PDB entry 8EUY | electron microscopy, 3.00 A resolution | chains 1 and N of the 40 polymer chains in the assembly

== Chain 1 ==
Molecule: 3497-nt RNA strand
Source organism: Schizosaccharomyces pombe
Sequence (3497 nucleotides; numbered 1 to 3497 plus 1 insertion-coded residue; 1 number in that range is skipped by the numbering (no residue carries it; nothing is unmodelled there); the number before each row is that of its first residue):
     1 AUUUGACCUCAAAUCAGGUAGGACUACGCGCUGAACUUAAGCAUAUCAAU
    51 AAGCGCAGGAAAAGAAAAUAACCAUGAUUCCCUCAGUAACGGCGAGUGAA
   101 GCGGGAAAAGCUCAAAUUUGAAAUCUGGCAACAUUUCUUUUGUUGUCCGA
   151 GUUGUAAUUUCAAGAAGCUGCUUUGAGUGUAGACGAUCGGUCUAAGUUCC
   201 UUGGAACAGGACGUCAGAGAGGGUGAGAACCCCGUCUUUGGUCGAUUGGA
   251 UAUGCCAUAUAAAGCGCUUUCGAAGAGUCGAGUUGUUUGGGAAUGCAGCU
   301 CUAAAUGGGUGGUAAAUUUCAUCUAAAGCUAAAUAUUGGCGAGAGACCGA
   351 UAGCGAACAAGUAGAGUGAUCGAAAGAUGAAAAGAACUUUGAAAAGAGAG
   401 UUAAAUAGUACGUGAAAUUGCUGAAAGGGAAGCAUUGGAAAUCAGUCUUA
   451 CCUGGGUGAGAUCAGUAGUCUCUUCGCGAGACUAUGCACUCUGAACCUGU
   501 GGUAGGUCAGCAUCAGUUUUCGGGGGCGGAAAAAGAAUAAGGGAAGGUGG
   551 CUUUCCGGGUUCUGCCUGGGGAGUGUUUAUAG
  582A C
   583 CC
   586 UUGUUGUAAUACGUCCACUGGGGACUGAGGACUGCGGCUUCGUGCCAAGG
   636 AUGCUGACAUAAUGGUUUUCAAUGGCCCGUCUUGAAACACGGACCAAGGA
   686 GUCUAGCAUCUAUGCGAGUGUUUGGGUGAUGAAAACCCAUCCGCGAAAUG
   736 AAAGUGAAUGCAGGUGGGAACGCCCUUGUGGCGUGCACCAUCGACCGACC
   786 CGGAAGUUUGUCAAUGGAAGGGUUUGAGUAAGAGCAUAGCUGUUGGGACC
   836 CGAAAGAUGGUGAACUAUGCCUGAAUAGGGUGAAGCCAGAGGAAACUCUG
   886 GUGGAGGCUCGUAGAGAUUCUGACGUGCAAAUCGAUCUUCAAAUUUGGGU
   936 AUAGGGGCGAAAGACUAAUCGAACCAUCUAGUAGCUGGUUCCUGCCGAAG
   986 UUUCCCUCAGGAUAGCAGAAACUCAGAUCAGUUUUAUGAGGUAAAGCGAA
  1036 UGAUUAGAGGUCUUGGGGAAGGAAUUUCCUCAACCUAUUCUCAAACUUUA
  1086 AAUAUGUAAGACGCCCUUGUCGCUUAAUUGGACGUGGGCCAUCGAAUGAG
  1136 AGUUUCUAGUGGGCCAUUUUUGGUAAGCAGAACUGGCGAUGCGGGAUGAA
  1186 CCGAACGUGAGGUUAAGGUGCCGGAAUGUACGCUCAUCAGACACCAGAAA
  1236 AGGUGUUAGUUCAUCUAGACAGCAGGACGGUGGCCAUGGAAGUCGGAAUC
  1286 CGCUAAGGAGUGUGUAACAACUCACCUGCCGAAUGAACUAGCCCUGAAAA
  1336 UGGAUGGCGCUUAAGCGUACUACCCAUACCUCACCGUCUGGGUUAGCUUU
  1386 GAGAAGCUCAGACGAGUAGGCAGGCGUGGAGGUUUGUGACGAAGCCUUGG
  1436 GCGUGAGCCUGGGUCGAACAGCCUCUAGUGCAGAUCUUGGUGGAAGUAGC
  1486 AAAUAUUCAAAUGAGAACUUUGAAGACUGAAGUGGGGAAAGGUUCCAUGU
  1536 GAACAGCAGUUGGACAUGGGUUAGUCGAUCCUAAGAGAUAGGGAAGCUCC
  1586 GUAUGAAAGUUGCACGAUUUUUCGUGCCUCCUAUCGAAAGGGAAUCCGGU
  1636 UAAUAUUCCGGAACCAGAAGGUGGAAUCAACACGGCAACGUAAAUGAAGU
  1686 UGGAGACGUCGGCGGGAGCCCUGGGAAGAGUUCUCUUUUCUUUUUAACAA
  1736 ACCAUUGAACUACCCUGAAAUCGGUUUAUCCGGAGCUAGGGUAUGGUGUU
  1786 UGGAAGAGUUCAGCGCCUCAUGCUGAAUCCGGUGCGCUCUCGACGGCCCU
  1836 UGAAAAUCCAACGGAAGAAUGGACCUUCGGGUCCUUGUUUUCACAUCUGG
  1886 UCGUACUCAUAACCGCAGCAGGUCUCCAAGGUGAACAGCCUCUAGUUGAU
  1936 AGAACAAUGUAGAUAAGGGAAGUCGGCAAAAUGGAUCCGUAACUUCGGGA
  1986 UAAGGAUUGGCUCUAAGGGUUGGGUACGUUGGGCCUUGGAACCUGAACGG
  2036 UUGCUGGACUGAGCGUGGACCGAUGUCUUUUCUCGCCUUUCGGGGUGAGA
  2086 AGGGAUGUUGGACCUGCUUGGACCUUGGCGGCCGGGAAGUCCUUGGUCGG
  2136 GCUUUUCUCCUUCUCGGGGAUUAUGCUCUUACUGGCGUACGUUUAACAAC
  2186 CAACUUAGAACUGGUACGGACAAGGGGAAUCUGACUGUCUAAUUAAAACA
  2236 UAGCAUUGCGAUGGCCAGAAAGUGGUGUUGACGCAAUGUGAUUUCUGCCC
  2286 AGUGCUCUGAAUGUCAAAGUGAAGAAAUUCAACCAAGCGCGGGUAAACGG
  2336 CGGGAGUAACUAUGACUCUCUUAAGGUAGCCAAAUGCCUCGUCAUCUAAC
  2386 UAGUGACGCGCAUGAAUGGAUUAACGAGAUUCCCACUGUCCCUAUCUACU
  2436 AUCUAGCGAAACCACAGCCUGGGGAACGGGCCAGGCAAAAUCAGCGGGGA
  2486 AAGAAGACCCUGUUGAGCUUGACUCUAGUUUGACAUUGUGAAGAGACAUA
  2536 GAGGGUGUAGGAUAAGUGGGAGUAUGUUUCGGCAUACGCCGGUGAAAUAC
  2586 CACUACCUUUAUCGUUUCUUUACUUAAUCAAUGAAGCGGAAUUGGGAUUU
  2636 AUUUCCCAUAUUCUAGCGUUAAAGUUUCUUCGCGAACUGAUCCGCGUUGA
  2686 UGACAUUGUCAGGUGGGGAGUUUGGCUGGGGCGGCACAUCUGUUAAAAGA
  2736 UAACGCAGGUGUCCUAAGGGGGACUCAUCGAGAACAGAAAUCUCGAGUAG
  2786 AAUAAAAGGGUAAAAGUCCCCUUGAUUUUGAUUUUCAGUGUGAAUACAAA
  2836 CCAUGAAAGUGUGGCCUAUCGAUCCUUUGUUCCCUCGAAAUUUGAGGACA
  2886 GAGGUGCCAGAAAAGUUACCACAGGGAUAACUGGCUUGUGGCAGCCAAGC
  2936 GUUCAUAGCGACGUUGCUUUUUGAUUCUUCGAUGUCGGCUCUUCCUAUCA
  2986 UACCGAAGCAGAAUUCGGUAAGCGUUGGAUUGUUCACCCACUAAUAGGGA
  3036 ACGUGAGCUGGGUUUAGACCGUCGUGAGACAGGUUAGUUUUACCCUACUG
  3086 AUGAAGUGUCGUCGCAAUGGUAAUUCAACUUAGUACGAGAGGAACCGUUG
  3136 AUUCAGAUCAUUGGUAUUUGCGGCUGCCUGACAAGGCAAUGCCGCGGAGC
  3186 UAUCAUCUGCUGGAUAACGGCUGAACGCCUCUAAGCCAGAAUCCGUGCCA
  3236 GAAAGCGACGAUUUUUUGGUCCGCAUGAUUUAUAUGUAUAAAAAUAGAGG
  3286 UAGGACUUGUUCCUACUCUCCUGUAUCGUAGAAGAUGGGCGAUGGUUGAU
  3336 GAAACGGAAGUGUUUUAUUGACUUGUCCAUGAAAUUCCAUUGAAAUCUUG
  3386 UGCGGAAUCGAAUCCAUUGCAUACGACUUUAAUGUGGAACGGGGUAUUGU
  3436 AAGCAGUAGAGUAGCCUUGUUGUUACGAUCUGCUGAGAUUAAGCCUUUGU
  3486 UCCCAAGAUUUG
Unresolved in the structure: 1-2, 37-47, 92-93, 288-293, 315-318, 474-476, 552-572, 582A, 733-748, 775-815, 849-955, 991-994, 1026-1087, 1095-1129, 1228-1231, 1249-1318, 1332-1340, 1486-2436, 2471-3093, 3157-3178, 3247-3252, 3262-3268, 3290-3297, 3376-3384, 3435-3470, 3476-3479
Sequence notes: conflict U3196 (C6346 in 157310483)

== Chain N ==
Molecule: 60S ribosomal protein L15-A
Source organism: Schizosaccharomyces pombe
UniProtKB: O74895 (RL15A_SCHPO); numbering as in UniProt (aligned over 1-201)
Chain sequence (201 residues; each row starts with the number of its first residue):
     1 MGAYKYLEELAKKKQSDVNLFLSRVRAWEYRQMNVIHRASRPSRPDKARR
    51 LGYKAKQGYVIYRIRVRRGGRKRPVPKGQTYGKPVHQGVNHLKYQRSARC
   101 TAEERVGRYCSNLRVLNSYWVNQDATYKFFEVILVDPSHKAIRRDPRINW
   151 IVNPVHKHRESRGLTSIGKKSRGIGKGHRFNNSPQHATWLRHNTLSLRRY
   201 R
Unresolved in the structure: 1, 70-95, 181-188

== Interface between chain 1 and chain N ==
Contacting residue pairs (148):
  U9(1) - Ser40(N)  phosphate contact
  G18(1) - Asn112(N)  base contact
  G18(1) - Ser138(N)  sugar contact
  U19(1) - Asn112(N)  sugar contact
  U19(1) - Ser138(N)  sugar contact
  A20(1) - Ser111(N)  hydrogen bond to the sugar
  C29(1) - Arg162(N)  hydrogen bond to the sugar
  C29(1) - Arg172(N)  hydrogen bond to the phosphate
  G30(1) - Ser161(N)  hydrogen bond to the sugar
  G30(1) - Arg162(N)  sugar contact
  G30(1) - Arg172(N)  salt bridge to the phosphate
  C31(1) - Arg96(N)  phosphate contact
  U32(1) - Arg96(N)  phosphate contact
  A49(1) - Trp189(N)  hydrogen bond to the phosphate
  U50(1) - Trp189(N)  phosphate contact
  G55(1) - Ser161(N)  hydrogen bond to the base
  C56(1) - Lys157(N)  hydrogen bond to the sugar
  C56(1) - His158(N)  phosphate contact
  C56(1) - Ser161(N)  sugar contact
  C56(1) - Arg162(N)  hydrogen bond to the sugar
  A57(1) - Pro154(N)  phosphate contact
  A57(1) - Val155(N)  sugar contact
  A57(1) - Lys157(N)  phosphate contact
  A57(1) - His158(N)  phosphate contact
  A57(1) - Arg162(N)  sugar contact
  G58(1) - Pro154(N)  phosphate contact
  G58(1) - Val155(N)  sugar contact
  G58(1) - Lys157(N)  salt bridge to the phosphate
  A61(1) - Val155(N)  sugar contact
  A61(1) - Arg162(N)  phosphate contact
  A62(1) - Val155(N)  phosphate contact
  A62(1) - Arg162(N)  salt bridge to the phosphate
  A62(1) - Leu164(N)  phosphate contact
  A62(1) - Arg172(N)  hydrogen bond to the phosphate
  A63(1) - Leu164(N)  phosphate contact
  A63(1) - Lys169(N)  phosphate contact
  A63(1) - Arg172(N)  salt bridge to the phosphate
  G64(1) - Lys169(N)  salt bridge to the phosphate
  G64(1) - Ile174(N)  phosphate contact
  G64(1) - Lys176(N)  phosphate contact
  A65(1) - Lys176(N)  salt bridge to the phosphate
  A66(1) - Lys176(N)  hydrogen bond to the sugar
  A68(1) - Lys176(N)  sugar contact
  A68(1) - Gly177(N)  phosphate contact
  A68(1) - His178(N)  phosphate contact
  U69(1) - Gly177(N)  phosphate contact
  U69(1) - His178(N)  salt bridge to the phosphate
  A77(1) - Lys176(N)  hydrogen bond to the sugar
  C80(1) - Arg191(N)  salt bridge to the phosphate
  C81(1) - Arg191(N)  salt bridge to the phosphate
  C82(1) - Ser196(N)  phosphate contact
  C82(1) - Arg198(N)  phosphate contact
  U83(1) - Arg198(N)  salt bridge to the phosphate
  G86(1) - His192(N)  base contact
  G98(1) - His192(N)  salt bridge to the phosphate
  A99(1) - His192(N)  salt bridge to the phosphate
  U112(1) - Arg147(N)  hydrogen bond to the phosphate
  C113(1) - Arg147(N)  salt bridge to the phosphate
  A114(1) - Arg49(N)  salt bridge to the phosphate
  A114(1) - Arg50(N)  sugar contact
  A114(1) - Lys54(N)  salt bridge to the phosphate
  A115(1) - Tyr4(N)  phosphate contact
  A115(1) - Lys5(N)  sugar contact
  A115(1) - Arg49(N)  salt bridge to the phosphate
  A116(1) - Gly2(N)  phosphate contact
  U117(1) - Gly2(N)  hydrogen bond to the phosphate
  C125(1) - Ala141(N)  sugar contact
  U126(1) - Gln57(N)  sugar contact
  U126(1) - His139(N)  hydrogen bond to the sugar
  U126(1) - Lys140(N)  phosphate contact
  U126(1) - Ala141(N)  sugar contact
  U126(1) - Arg144(N)  salt bridge to the phosphate
  G127(1) - Lys140(N)  phosphate contact
  G127(1) - Arg144(N)  salt bridge to the phosphate
  A150(1) - Gln57(N)  hydrogen bond to the sugar
  G151(1) - Ala55(N)  sugar contact
  U152(1) - Arg41(N)  salt bridge to the phosphate
  U153(1) - Arg41(N)  hydrogen bond to the sugar
  G154(1) - Tyr4(N)  hydrogen bond to the phosphate
  G154(1) - Arg49(N)  hydrogen bond to the sugar
  G154(1) - Ala55(N)  sugar contact
  U155(1) - Arg49(N)  salt bridge to the phosphate
  U155(1) - Lys54(N)  salt bridge to the phosphate
  U155(1) - Ala55(N)  hydrogen bond to the phosphate
  U155(1) - Lys56(N)  phosphate contact
  A156(1) - Lys54(N)  salt bridge to the phosphate
  A156(1) - Lys56(N)  salt bridge to the phosphate
  A156(1) - Asp145(N)  phosphate contact
  A157(1) - Arg147(N)  salt bridge to the phosphate
  A273(1) - Lys5(N)  sugar contact
  A274(1) - Lys5(N)  salt bridge to the phosphate
  G275(1) - Arg50(N)  hydrogen bond to the base
  A276(1) - Ala11(N)  hydrogen bond to the sugar
  A276(1) - Lys12(N)  salt bridge to the phosphate
  A276(1) - Lys14(N)  hydrogen bond to the sugar
  A276(1) - Lys47(N)  salt bridge to the phosphate
  A276(1) - Arg50(N)  salt bridge to the phosphate
  G277(1) - Lys14(N)  salt bridge to the phosphate
  G277(1) - Gln15(N)  hydrogen bond to the base
  G277(1) - Arg44(N)  salt bridge to the phosphate
  G277(1) - Lys47(N)  salt bridge to the phosphate
  G277(1) - Trp120(N)  sugar contact
  G277(1) - Gln123(N)  base contact
  U278(1) - Lys170(N)  phosphate contact
  C279(1) - Lys170(N)  salt bridge to the phosphate
  G280(1) - Arg179(N)  salt bridge to the phosphate
  U294(1) - Arg179(N)  salt bridge to the phosphate
  G295(1) - Gly173(N)  sugar contact
  G295(1) - Arg179(N)  salt bridge to the phosphate
  C296(1) - Lys170(N)  sugar contact
  C296(1) - Ser171(N)  sugar contact
  A297(1) - Arg96(N)  phosphate contact
  A297(1) - Ser97(N)  phosphate contact
  A297(1) - Ser171(N)  phosphate contact
  G298(1) - Gly69(N)  phosphate contact
  G298(1) - Arg96(N)  sugar contact
  G298(1) - Ser97(N)  phosphate contact
  G298(1) - Ala98(N)  hydrogen bond to the phosphate
  C299(1) - Arg68(N)  salt bridge to the phosphate
  C299(1) - Gly69(N)  phosphate contact
  U300(1) - Arg68(N)  salt bridge to the phosphate
  U302(1) - Gln15(N)  hydrogen bond to the phosphate
  U310(1) - His178(N)  hydrogen bond to the phosphate
  U310(1) - Arg179(N)  salt bridge to the phosphate
  G311(1) - His178(N)  salt bridge to the phosphate
  A327(1) - Lys47(N)  salt bridge to the phosphate
  A327(1) - Arg50(N)  sugar contact
  A327(1) - Leu51(N)  hydrogen bond to the sugar
  A327(1) - Arg99(N)  salt bridge to the phosphate
  A327(1) - Asn117(N)  hydrogen bond to the sugar
  A327(1) - Ser166(N)  hydrogen bond to the phosphate
  G328(1) - Trp150(N)  sugar contact
  G328(1) - Arg159(N)  phosphate contact
  G328(1) - Ser166(N)  hydrogen bond to the phosphate
  C329(1) - Trp150(N)  sugar contact
  C329(1) - Arg159(N)  salt bridge to the phosphate
  U330(1) - His156(N)  salt bridge to the phosphate
  U334(1) - Arg191(N)  sugar contact
  U689(1) - Leu197(N)  sugar contact
  U689(1) - Arg201(N)  hydrogen bond to the phosphate
  A690(1) - Leu197(N)  sugar contact
  A690(1) - Arg201(N)  salt bridge to the phosphate
  U707(1) - Tyr200(N)  stacking on the base
  U708(1) - Arg198(N)  salt bridge to the phosphate
  A718(1) - Arg199(N)  hydrogen bond to the phosphate
  A719(1) - Arg199(N)  salt bridge to the phosphate
  A719(1) - Tyr200(N)  phosphate contact
  A720(1) - Tyr200(N)  phosphate contact
Also at the interface, not in a pair above, chain 1 (85 interface residues in all): G28, A67, U78, G149, A303, A304, G309, A326
Also at the interface, not in a pair above, chain N (78 interface residues in all): Ala3, Glu8, Lys13, Lys128, Gly163, Thr165, Ile167, Gly175, Phe180, Leu190, Asn193, Leu195

== Summary ==
85 residues of chain 1 face 78 of chain N across their interface, with 32 hydrogen bonds, 46 salt bridges and
1 aromatic stacking contact. Polar contacts include G55(1)-Ser161(N), G275(1)-Arg50(N) and G277(1)-Gln15(N).
Here chain 1 is a 3497-nt RNA strand and chain N is 60S ribosomal protein L15-A, both from Schizosaccharomyces
pombe. Entry 8EUY (Ytm1 associated nascent 60S ribosome (-fkbp39) State 1A) was determined by electron
microscopy together with 8ESQ, 8ESR, 8ETC, 8ETG, 8ETH, 8ETI and 3 further entries from the same study.
